7C79 - chains A and D of the 12 polymer chains in the assembly; structure by electron microscopy, 2.50 A resolution.

# Chain A
Molecule: Ribonuclease MRP RNA subunit NME1
Source organism: Saccharomyces cerevisiae S288C
Sequence (340 nucleotides; row label = number of the first residue in the row):
     1 AAUCCAUGAC CAAAGAAUCG UCACAAAUCG AAGCUUACAA AAUGGAGUAA AAUUUUGUUU
    61 ACUCAGUAAU AUGCUUUGGG UUGAAAGUCU CCCACCAAUU CGUAUGCGGA AAACGUAAUG
   121 AGAUUUAAAA AUUUUAAAUU GUUUAAAUCA ACUCAUUAAG GAGGAUGCCC UUGGGUAUUC
   181 UGCUUCUUGA CCUGGUACCU CUAUUGCAGG GUACUGGUGU UUUCUUCGGU ACUGGAUUCC
   241 GUUUGUAUGG AAUCUAAACC AUAGUUAUGA CGAUUGCUCU UUCCCGUGCU GGAUCGAGUA
   301 ACCCAAUGGA GCUUACUAUU CUUGGUCCAU GGAUUCACCC
Unresolved in the structure: 133-136, 336-340
Ion coordination: Mg2+: A86, A306

# Chain D
Protein: RNases MRP/P 32.9 kDa subunit
Source organism: Saccharomyces cerevisiae (strain ATCC 204508 / S288c)
Reference sequence: P38336 (POP4_YEAST); residue numbers follow UniProt; this construct covers 1-279
Chain sequence (279 residues; row label = number of the first residue in the row):
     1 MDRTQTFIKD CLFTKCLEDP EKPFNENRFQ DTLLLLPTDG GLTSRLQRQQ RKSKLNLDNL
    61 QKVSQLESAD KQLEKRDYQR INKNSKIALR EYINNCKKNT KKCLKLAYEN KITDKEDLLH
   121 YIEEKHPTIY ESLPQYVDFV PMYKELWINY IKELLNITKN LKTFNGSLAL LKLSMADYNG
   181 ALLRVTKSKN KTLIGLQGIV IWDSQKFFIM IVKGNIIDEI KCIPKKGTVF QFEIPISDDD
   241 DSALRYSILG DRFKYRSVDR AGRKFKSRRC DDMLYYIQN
Unresolved in the structure: 1, 40-66
UniProt features mapped onto this chain:
  - modified residue: Ser64 (Phosphoserine)

# Chain A / chain D interface
Pairs across the interface (52; chain A residue first):
  A1(A) with Lys101(D), base contact
  U7(A) with Asn190(D), hydrogen bond to the base
  G8(A) with Asn190(D), hydrogen bond to the sugar
  A9(A) with Lys189(D), salt bridge to the phosphate; Lys226(D), hydrogen bond to the phosphate
  C10(A) with Lys226(D), salt bridge to the phosphate
  G122(A) with Lys83(D), salt bridge to the phosphate
  A123(A) with Gln79(D), phosphate contact
  U125(A) with Lys75(D), phosphate contact; Tyr78(D), stacking on the base; Gln79(D), hydrogen bond to the sugar
  U126(A) with Lys75(D), phosphate contact; Gln79(D), phosphate contact
  A131(A) with Gly262(D), sugar contact; Arg263(D), base contact
  G141(A) with Ser267(D), hydrogen bond to the sugar; Arg268(D), hydrogen bond to the sugar; Arg269(D), hydrogen bond to the base
  U142(A) with Tyr255(D), hydrogen bond to the sugar; Lys266(D), phosphate contact; Arg268(D), sugar contact
  U143(A) with Tyr255(D), phosphate contact; Arg268(D), salt bridge to the phosphate
  A146(A) with Lys86(D), hydrogen bond to the sugar; Gln205(D), base contact; Lys206(D), phosphate contact
  A147(A) with Lys86(D), sugar contact; Leu89(D), sugar contact; Arg90(D), hydrogen bond to the sugar; Trp202(D), hydrogen bond to the phosphate; Ser204(D), hydrogen bond to the phosphate; Gln205(D), phosphate contact; Phe207(D), base contact
  U148(A) with Arg90(D), sugar contact; Phe207(D), base contact
  U225(A) with Pro37(D), sugar contact; Thr38(D), hydrogen bond to the sugar; Asp39(D), base contact
  U226(A) with Leu36(D), base contact; Pro37(D), base contact; Thr38(D), hydrogen bond to the base
  C316(A) with Arg269(D), salt bridge to the phosphate
  C328(A) with Arg90(D), base contact
  A329(A) with Cys222(D), sugar contact
  U330(A) with Lys97(D), salt bridge to the phosphate; Thr192(D), hydrogen bond to the sugar; Leu193(D), sugar contact; Lys221(D), hydrogen bond to the phosphate
  G331(A) with Thr192(D), hydrogen bond to the sugar; Lys221(D), salt bridge to the phosphate
  U335(A) with Lys105(D), hydrogen bond to the base; Tyr108(D), phosphate contact
Other interface residues (no listed pair), chain A (27 interface residues in all): A121, A145, A318
Other interface residues (no listed pair), chain D (44 interface residues in all): Glu74, Pro224, Lys254, Arg256, Ser257, Val258, Arg260, Ala261, Asp272, Leu274

# Overview
Chain A and chain D form an interface of 27 and 44 residues respectively; the contacts include 18 hydrogen
bonds, 7 salt bridges and 1 aromatic stacking contact. Polar contacts include U7(A)-Asn190(D),
G141(A)-Arg269(D) and U226(A)-Thr38(D). A86(A) and A306(A) coordinate Mg2+.
Chain A is Ribonuclease MRP RNA subunit NME1 (Saccharomyces cerevisiae S288C) and chain D is RNases MRP/P 32.9
kDa subunit (Saccharomyces cerevisiae (strain ATCC 204508 / S288c)); the structure, Cryo-EM structure of yeast
Ribonuclease MRP, was determined by electron microscopy together with 7C7A from the same study.
